Entry 1RMZ (X-ray diffraction, 1.34 A resolution); this record covers chain A.

[Chain A]
Protein: Macrophage metalloelastase
Source organism: Homo sapiens
Notes: EC 3.4.24.65
Reference sequence: P39900 (MMP12_HUMAN); numbering as in UniProt (aligned over 106-263)
Amino-acid sequence (159 residues; numbered 105 to 263; the number before each row is that of its first residue):
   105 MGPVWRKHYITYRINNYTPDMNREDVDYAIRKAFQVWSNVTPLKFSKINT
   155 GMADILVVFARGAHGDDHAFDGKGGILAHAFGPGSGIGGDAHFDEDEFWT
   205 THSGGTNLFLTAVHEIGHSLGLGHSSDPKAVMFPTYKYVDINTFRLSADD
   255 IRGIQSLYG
Construct notes: cloning artifact (105); engineered mutation Asp171 (Phe in P39900)
Bound ions: Ca2+ site 1: Asp124, Glu199, Glu201; Ca2+ site 2: Asp158, Gly190, Gly192, Asp194; Zn2+ site 1: His168, Asp170, His183, His196; Ca2+ site 3: Asp175, Gly176, Gly178, Ile180, Asp198, Glu201; Zn2+ site 2: His218, His222, His228 (together with NNGH)
Ligand contacts: NNGH (NGH; N-isobutyl-N-[4-methoxyphenylsulfonyl]glycyl hydroxamic acid): Gly179, Ile180, Leu181, Ala182, His183, Leu214, Thr215, His218, Glu219, His222, His228, Val235, Pro238, Thr239, Tyr240
UniProt features mapped onto this chain:
  - active site: Glu219
  - binding site (Ca(2+)): Asp124, Asp158, Asp175, Gly176, Gly178, Ile180, Gly190, Gly192, Asp194, Asp198, Glu199, Glu201
  - binding site (Zn(2+)): His168, Asp170, His183, His196, His218, His222, His228
What the authors report for this chain:
  - Zn2+ coordination: His168, Asp170, His183, His196, His218, His222, His228
  - binding site for NNGH: Leu181, Ala182, Glu219
  - conformationally variable residues (loop rearrangement): Asn153 to Ala157, His168 to His172, Glu219, Ile220, Ser230 to Ala234, Ile245 to Phe248

[In short]
Ligands of chain A: NNGH. Asp124, Glu199 and Glu201 form the Ca2+ site 1. UniProt lists active-site residue
Glu219, 12 Ca2+-binding residues and 7 Zn2+-binding residues. From the paper: a binding site for NNGH at
Leu181, Ala182 and Glu219; Zn2+ coordination by His168, Asp170 and His183 among others.
Chain A is Macrophage metalloelastase (Homo sapiens); the structure, Crystal structure of the catalytic domain
of human MMP12 complexed with the inhibitor NNGH at 1.3 ..., was determined by X-ray diffraction, deposited
together with 1Y93.
